Entry 5S4T (X-ray diffraction, 2.27 A resolution); this record covers chains B and F of the 6 polymer chains in the assembly.

# Chain B
Protein: Tubulin beta-2B chain
Organism: Bos taurus
Reference sequence: Q6B856 (TBB2B_BOVIN); the author numbering skips numbers that UniProt does not, so the offset changes along the chain: 1-42 = UniProt 1-42; 45-360 = UniProt 43-358; 369-455 = UniProt 359-445
Chain sequence (445 residues; numbered 1 to 455; 10 numbers in that range are skipped by the numbering (no residue carries them; nothing is unmodelled there); the number before each row is that of its first residue):
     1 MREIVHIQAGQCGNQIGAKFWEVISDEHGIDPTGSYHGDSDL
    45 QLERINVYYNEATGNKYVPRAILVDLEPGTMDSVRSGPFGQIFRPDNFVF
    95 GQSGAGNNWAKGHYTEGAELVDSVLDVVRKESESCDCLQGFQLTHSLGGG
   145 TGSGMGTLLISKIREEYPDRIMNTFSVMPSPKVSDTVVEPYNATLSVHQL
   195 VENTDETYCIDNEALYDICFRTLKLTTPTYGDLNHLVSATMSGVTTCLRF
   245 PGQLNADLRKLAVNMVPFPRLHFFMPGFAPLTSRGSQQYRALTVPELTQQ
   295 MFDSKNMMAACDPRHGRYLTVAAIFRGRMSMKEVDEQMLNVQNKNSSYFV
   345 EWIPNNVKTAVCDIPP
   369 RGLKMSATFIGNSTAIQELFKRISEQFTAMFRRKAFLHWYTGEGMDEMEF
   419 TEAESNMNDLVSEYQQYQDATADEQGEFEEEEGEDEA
Not modelled in the structure: 279-280, 438-455
Curated features (UniProtKB/Swiss-Prot):
  - motif: Met-1 to Ile-4 (MREI motif)
  - binding site (GTP): Gln-11, Glu-71, Ser-140, Gly-144, Thr-145, Gly-146, Asn-206, Asn-228
  - binding site (Mg(2+)): Glu-71
  - modified residue: Ser-40 (Phosphoserine), Thr-57 (Phosphothreonine), Lys-60 (N6-acetyllysine), Ser-174 (Phosphoserine), Thr-287 (Phosphothreonine), Thr-292 (Phosphothreonine), Arg-320 (Omega-N-methylarginine), Glu-448 (5-glutamyl polyglutamate)
  - cross-link (Glycyl lysine isopeptide (Lys-Gly)): Lys-60 (interchain with G-Cter in ubiquitin), Lys-326 (interchain with G-Cter in ubiquitin)

# Chain F
Protein: Tubulin-Tyrosine Ligase
Organism: Gallus gallus
Reference sequence: E1BQ43 (E1BQ43_CHICK); residue numbers follow UniProt; this construct covers 1-378
Chain sequence (384 residues; each row starts with the number of its first residue):
     1 MYTFVVRDENSSVYAEVSRLLLATGQWKRLRKDNPRFNLMLGERNRLPFG
    51 RLGHEPGLVQLVNYYRGADKLCRKASLVKLIKTSPELSESCTWFPESYVI
   101 YPTNLKTPVAPAQNGIRHLINNTRTDEREVFLAAYNRRREGREGNVWIAK
   151 SSAGAKGEGILISSEASELLDFIDEQGQVHVIQKYLEKPLLLEPGHRKFD
   201 IRSWVLVDHLYNIYLYREGVLRTSSEPYNSANFQDKTCHLTNHCIQKEYS
   251 KNYGRYEEGNEMFFEEFNQYLMDALNTTLENSILLQIKHIIRSCLMCIEP
   301 AISTKHLHYQSFQLFGFDFMVDEELKVWLIEVNGAPACAQKLYAELCQGI
   351 VDVAISSVFPLADTGQKTSQPTSIFIKLHHHHHH
Not modelled in the structure: 106-124, 153-159, 363-370, 383-384
Sequence notes: expression tag (379-384)

# Chain B / chain F interface
Residue-residue contacts (12; chain B residue first):
  Arg-311(B) / Arg-31(F)
  Leu-333(B) / Pro-56(F)
  Leu-333(B) / Gly-57(F)
  Gln-336(B) / Arg-36(F)  hydrogen bond
  Asn-337(B) / Thr-3(F)
  Asn-337(B) / Arg-36(F)  hydrogen bond
  Asn-337(B) / Leu-58(F)
  Lys-338(B) / Met-1(F)
  Ser-340(B) / Leu-30(F)
  Ser-340(B) / Asn-34(F)  hydrogen bond
  Asn-349(B) / Arg-36(F)
  Asn-349(B) / Glu-55(F)
Also at the interface, not in a pair above, chain B (8 interface residues in all): Glu-345

# In short
Chain B and chain F form an interface of 8 and 10 residues respectively; the contacts include 3 hydrogen
bonds. Among the polar pairs are Gln-336(B)/Arg-36(F), Asn-337(B)/Arg-36(F) and Ser-340(B)/Asn-34(F). From
UniProt: 8 GTP-binding residues and Mg2+-binding residue Glu-71(B) on chain B.
Chain B is Tubulin beta-2B chain (Bos taurus) and chain F is Tubulin-Tyrosine Ligase (Gallus gallus); the
structure, Tubulin-Z328695024-complex, was determined by X-ray diffraction (same publication as 5S4L, 5S4M,
5S4N, 5S4O, 5S4P, 5S4Q and 52 further entries).
